Entry 8ATW (electron microscopy, 3.62 A resolution); this record covers chains A and N of the 5 polymer chains in the assembly.

== Chain A ==
Protein: DNA-directed RNA polymerase, mitochondrial
Organism: Saccharomyces cerevisiae S288C
Notes: EC 2.7.7.6
UniProtKB: P13433 (RPOM_YEAST); residue numbers follow UniProt; this construct covers 100-1351
Amino-acid sequence (1262 residues; each row starts with the number of its first residue):
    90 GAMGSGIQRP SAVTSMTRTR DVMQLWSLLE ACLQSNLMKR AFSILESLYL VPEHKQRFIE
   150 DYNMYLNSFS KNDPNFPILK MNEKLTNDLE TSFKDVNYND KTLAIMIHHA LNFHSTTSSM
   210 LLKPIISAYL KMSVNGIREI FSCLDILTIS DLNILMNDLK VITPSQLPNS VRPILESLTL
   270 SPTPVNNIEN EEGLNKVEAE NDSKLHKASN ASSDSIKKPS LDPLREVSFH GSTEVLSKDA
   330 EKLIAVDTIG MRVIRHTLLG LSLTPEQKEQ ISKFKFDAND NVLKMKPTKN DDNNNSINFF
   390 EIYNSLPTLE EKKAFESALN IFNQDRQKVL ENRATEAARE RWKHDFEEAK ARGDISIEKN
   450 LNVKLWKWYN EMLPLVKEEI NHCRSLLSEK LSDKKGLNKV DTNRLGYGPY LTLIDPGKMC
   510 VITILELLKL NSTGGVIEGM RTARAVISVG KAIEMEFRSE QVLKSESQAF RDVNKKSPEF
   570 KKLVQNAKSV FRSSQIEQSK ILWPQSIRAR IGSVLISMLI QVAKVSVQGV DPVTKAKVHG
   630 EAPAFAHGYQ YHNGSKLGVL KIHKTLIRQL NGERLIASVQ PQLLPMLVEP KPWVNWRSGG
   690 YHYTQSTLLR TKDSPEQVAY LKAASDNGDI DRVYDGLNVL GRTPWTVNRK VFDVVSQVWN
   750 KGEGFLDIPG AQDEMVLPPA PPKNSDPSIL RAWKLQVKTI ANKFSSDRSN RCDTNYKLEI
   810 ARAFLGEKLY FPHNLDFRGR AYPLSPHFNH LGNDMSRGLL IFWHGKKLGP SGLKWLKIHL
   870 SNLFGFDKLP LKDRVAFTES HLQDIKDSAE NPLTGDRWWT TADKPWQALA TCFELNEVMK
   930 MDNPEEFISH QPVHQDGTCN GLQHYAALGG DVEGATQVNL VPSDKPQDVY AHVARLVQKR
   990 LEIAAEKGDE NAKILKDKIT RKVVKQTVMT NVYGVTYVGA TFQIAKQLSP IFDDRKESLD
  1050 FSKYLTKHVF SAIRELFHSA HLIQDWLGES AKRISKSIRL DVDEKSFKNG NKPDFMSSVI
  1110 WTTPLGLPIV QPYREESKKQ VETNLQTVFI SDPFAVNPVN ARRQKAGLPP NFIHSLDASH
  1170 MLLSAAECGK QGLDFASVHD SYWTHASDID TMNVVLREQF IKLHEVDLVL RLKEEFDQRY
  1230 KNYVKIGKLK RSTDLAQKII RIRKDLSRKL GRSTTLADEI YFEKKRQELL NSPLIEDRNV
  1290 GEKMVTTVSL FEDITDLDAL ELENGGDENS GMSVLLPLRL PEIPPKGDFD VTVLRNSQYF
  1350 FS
Not modelled in the structure: 90-385, 554-588, 1311-1319
Construct notes: expression tag (90-99)

== Chain N ==
Molecule: Non-Template DNA
Sequence (36 nucleotides; each row starts with the number of its first residue):
   101 CGAATAAGTA TTGATATAAG TAAAAATGCA TAATGC
Not modelled in the structure: 101-107, 136

== Interface between chain A and chain N ==
Contacting residue pairs (15; chain A residue first):
  Leu-486(A) with DA110(N), phosphate contact
  Tyr-640(A) with DT117(N), hydrogen bond to the phosphate; DA118(N), sugar contact
  Asn-642(A) with DA118(N), base contact; DT121(N), base contact
  Gly-643(A) with DT117(N), hydrogen bond to the base; DA118(N), hydrogen bond to the base
  Lys-645(A) with DT117(N), base contact
  Tyr-1026(A) with DG128(N), sugar contact
  Val-1027(A) with DG128(N), base contact
  Lys-1056(A) with DG128(N), phosphate contact; DC129(N), salt bridge to the phosphate
  Lys-1081(A) with DA132(N), salt bridge to the phosphate
  Lys-1085(A) with DA133(N), salt bridge to the phosphate
  Lys-1154(A) with DA132(N), phosphate contact
Other interface residues (no listed pair), chain A (14 interface residues in all): Arg-780, Thr-1025, Lys-1052
Other interface residues (no listed pair), chain N (10 interface residues in all): DG120, DT131

== Summary ==
The interface between chain A and chain N involves 14 residues on one side and 10 on the other; the contacts
include 3 hydrogen bonds and 3 salt bridges. Polar contacts include Gly-643(A)/DT117(N), Gly-643(A)/DA118(N)
and Tyr-640(A)/DT117(N).
Here chain A is DNA-directed RNA polymerase, mitochondrial (Saccharomyces cerevisiae S288C) and chain N is
Non-Template DNA. Entry 8ATW (Cryo-EM structure of yeast mitochondrial RNA polymerase transcription initiation
complex with 6-mer RNA, pppGpGpApApApU (IC6)) was determined by electron microscopy (same publication as 8AP1,
8ATT, 8ATV, 8C5S, 8C5U and 8Q63).
